8XNE - chains A and B; structure by X-ray diffraction, 1.16 A resolution.

# Chain A
Name: Fusion glycoprotein F1
Reference sequence: P69353 (FUS_MEASE); residues 143-184 here = UniProt positions 143-184
Chain sequence (44 residues; row label = number of the first residue in the row):
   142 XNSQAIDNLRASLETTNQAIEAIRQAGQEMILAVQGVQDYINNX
Sequence notes: acetylation (142); amidation (185)
Modified positions: ACE (acetyl group) at position 142; NH2 (amino group) at position 185

# Chain B
Name: Fusion glycoprotein F1
Reference sequence: P69353 (FUS_MEASE); residues 452-486 here = UniProt positions 452-486
Chain sequence (37 residues; numbered 451 to 487; the number before each row is that of its first residue):
   451 XISLERLDVGTNLGNAIAKLEDAKELLESSDQILRSX
Sequence notes: acetylation (451); amidation (487)
Modified positions: ACE (acetyl group) at position 451; NH2 (amino group) at position 487
Ion coordination: Mg2+ site 1 near Asp472 (its only coordinating residue here); Mg2+ site 2 near Glu478 (its only coordinating residue here)

# Chain A / chain B interface
Residue-residue contacts - 38 pairs, chain A then chain B:
  Asn149(A) with Ile483(B); Ser486(B); NH2_487(B)
  Ser153(A) with Ser480(B), hydrogen bond; Ile483(B); Leu484(B), hydrogen bond (side chain-backbone)
  Thr156(A) with Leu476(B); Ser479(B); Ser480(B); Ile483(B)
  Thr157(A) with Ser480(B), hydrogen bond
  Gln159(A) with Leu476(B)
  Ala160(A) with Ala473(B); Leu476(B), hydrophobic; Leu477(B), hydrophobic
  Ala163(A) with Lys469(B); Ala473(B), hydrophobic
  Ile164(A) with Leu470(B), hydrophobic; Ala473(B), hydrophobic
  Gln166(A) with Lys469(B)
  Ala167(A) with Ala466(B); Lys469(B); Leu470(B), hydrophobic
  Glu170(A) with Asn462(B); Asn465(B), hydrogen bond; Ala466(B)
  Met171(A) with Leu463(B), hydrophobic; Ala466(B), hydrophobic; Leu470(B), hydrophobic
  Leu173(A) with Asn462(B)
  Ala174(A) with Val459(B); Asn462(B); Leu463(B), hydrophobic
  Gly177(A) with Val459(B)
  Val178(A) with Val459(B)
  Tyr181(A) with Glu455(B), hydrogen bond (side chain-backbone); Arg456(B); Leu457(B)
Interface residues without a listed pair, chain A (19 interface residues in all): Leu150, Ala152

# Summary
The chain A/chain B interface involves 19 residues from each chain; the contacts include 5 hydrogen bonds.
Polar contacts include Ser153(A)-Ser480(B), Ser153(A)-Leu484(B) and Thr157(A)-Ser480(B).
Here chain A is Fusion glycoprotein F1 and chain B is Fusion glycoprotein F1. Entry 8XNE (Crystal structure of
measles virus fusion inhibitor M1 complexed with F protein HR1 (HR1-42) (H32 space ...) was determined by
X-ray diffraction together with 8XO2, 8XO3, 8XO4, 8XO5, 8XO6, 8XO7 and 8XO8 from the same study.
